PDB entry 1AI0 | solution NMR | chains A and B of the 12 polymer chains in the assembly

# Chain A
Protein: R6 insulin hexamer
From: Homo sapiens
UniProtKB: P01308 (INS_HUMAN); residues 1-21 here correspond to UniProt positions 90-110 (UniProt number = residue number + 89)
Amino-acid sequence (21 residues; numbered 1 to 21; the number before each row is that of its first residue):
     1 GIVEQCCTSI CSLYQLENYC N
Disulfides: Cys6-Cys11

# Chain B
Protein: R6 insulin hexamer
From: Homo sapiens
UniProtKB: P01308 (INS_HUMAN); residues 1-30 here correspond to UniProt positions 25-54 (UniProt number = residue number + 24)
Amino-acid sequence (30 residues; row label = number of the first residue in the row):
     1 FVNQHLCGSH LVEALYLVCG ERGFFYTPKT

# Chain A / chain B interface
Cross-chain cystine bridges: Cys7(A)-Cys7(B), Cys20(A)-Cys19(B)
Pairs across the interface (10; chain A residue first):
  Ile2(A) - Leu11(B)
  Ile2(A) - Leu15(B)
  Val3(A) - Gln4(B)
  Val3(A) - Tyr26(B)
  Val3(A) - Pro28(B)
  Cys7(A) - Cys7(B)  disulfide
  Cys7(A) - Leu11(B)
  Tyr19(A) - Phe25(B)
  Cys20(A) - Cys19(B)  disulfide
  Asn21(A) - Gly23(B)
Also at the interface, not in a pair above, chain A (9 interface residues in all): Gly1, Cys6, Glu17
Also at the interface, not in a pair above, chain B (13 interface residues in all): Gly8, Val18, Phe24, Lys29

# In short
9 residues of chain A face 13 of chain B across their interface, with 2 disulfide bonds.
Chain A is R6 insulin hexamer and chain B is R6 insulin hexamer, both from Homo sapiens; the structure, R6
human insulin hexamer (non-SYMMETRIC), NMR, 10 structures, was determined by solution NMR, deposited together
with 1AIY.
